Entry 9LNX (X-ray diffraction, 2.59 A resolution); this record covers chains A and B of the 6 polymer chains in the assembly.

# Chain A
Molecule: Detyrosinated tubulin alpha-1B chain
Source organism: Sus scrofa
UniProt: Q2XVP4 (TBA1B_PIG); residue numbers follow UniProt; this construct covers 1-450
Sequence (450 residues; row label = number of the first residue in the row):
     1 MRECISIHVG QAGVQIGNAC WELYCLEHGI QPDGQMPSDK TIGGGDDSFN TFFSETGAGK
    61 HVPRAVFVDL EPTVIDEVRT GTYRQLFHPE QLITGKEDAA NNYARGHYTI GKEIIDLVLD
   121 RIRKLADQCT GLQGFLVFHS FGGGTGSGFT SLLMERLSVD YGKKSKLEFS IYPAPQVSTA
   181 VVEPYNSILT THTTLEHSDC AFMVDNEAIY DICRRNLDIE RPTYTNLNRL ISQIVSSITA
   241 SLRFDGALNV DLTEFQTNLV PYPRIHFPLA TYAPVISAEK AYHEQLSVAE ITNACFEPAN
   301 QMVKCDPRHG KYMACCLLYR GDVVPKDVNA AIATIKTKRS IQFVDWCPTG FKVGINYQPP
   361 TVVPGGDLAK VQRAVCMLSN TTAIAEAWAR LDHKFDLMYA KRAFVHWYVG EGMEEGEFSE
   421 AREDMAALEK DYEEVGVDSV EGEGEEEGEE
Not modelled in the structure: 440-450
Metal / ion sites: Ca2+: Asp39, Thr41, Gly44, Asp47, Asn50, Glu55
Residues lining bound ligands: GTP (guanosine-5'-triphosphate): Gly10, Gln11, Ala12, Gln15, Ile16, Asp69, Asp98, Ala99, Ala100, Asn101, Ser140, Gly142, Gly143, Gly144, Thr145, Gly146, Ile171, Val177, Ser178, Thr179, Glu183, Asn206, Tyr224, Leu227, Asn228, Ile231
Swiss-Prot annotation at these positions:
  - motif: Met1 to Cys4 (MREC motif)
  - active site: Glu254
  - binding site (GTP): Gly10, Gln11, Ala12, Gln15, Glu71, Ala99, Ser140, Gly143, Gly144, Thr145, Gly146, Thr179, Glu183, Asn206, Tyr224, Asn228, Leu252
  - binding site (Mg(2+)): Glu71
  - modified residue: Lys40 (N6,N6,N6-trimethyllysine), Ser48 (Phosphoserine), Ser232 (Phosphoserine), Tyr282 (3'-nitrotyrosine), Arg339 (Omega-N-methylarginine), Ser439 (Phosphoserine), Glu443 (5-glutamyl polyglutamate), Glu445 (5-glutamyl polyglutamate)
  - cross-link (Glycyl lysine isopeptide (Lys-Gly)): Lys326 (interchain with G-Cter in ubiquitin), Lys370 (interchain with G-Cter in ubiquitin)

# Chain B
Molecule: Tubulin beta chain
Source organism: Sus scrofa
UniProt: A0A8D1UIR5 (A0A8D1UIR5_PIG); the author numbering skips numbers that UniProt does not, so the offset changes along the chain: 1-42 = UniProt 1-42; 45-360 = UniProt 43-358; 369-455 = UniProt 359-445
Sequence (445 residues; row label = number of the first residue in the row; note: 10 numbers in that range are skipped by the numbering (no residue carries them; nothing is unmodelled there)):
     1 MREIVHIQAG QCGNQIGAKF WEVISDEHGI DPTGSYHGDS DL
    45 QLERINVYYN EATGNKYVPR AILVDLEPGT MDSVRSGPFG QIFRPDNFVF GQSGAGNNWA
   105 KGHYTEGAEL VDSVLDVVRK ESESCDCLQG FQLTHSLGGG TGSGMGTLLI SKIREEYPDR
   165 IMNTFSVMPS PKVSDTVVEP YNATLSVHQL VENTDETYCI DNEALYDICF RTLKLTTPTY
   225 GDLNHLVSAT MSGVTTCLRF PGQLNADLRK LAVNMVPFPR LHFFMPGFAP LTSRGSQQYR
   285 ALTVPELTQQ MFDSKNMMAA CDPRHGRYLT VAAIFRGRMS MKEVDEQMLN VQNKNSSYFV
   345 EWIPNNVKTA VCDIPP
   369 RGLKMSATFI GNSTAIQELF KRISEQFTAM FRRKAFLHWY TGEGMDEMEF TEAESNMNDL
   429 VSEYQQYQDA TADEQGEFEE EEGEDEA
Not modelled in the structure: 439-455
Residues lining bound ligands:
  - 10'-methoxyvinblastine (A1EPT): Pro175, Lys176, Val177, Asp179, Tyr210, Phe214, Thr220, Thr221, Pro222, Thr223, Tyr224, Leu227
  - GDP (guanosine-5'-diphosphate): Gly10, Gln11, Cys12, Gln15, Ile16, Asn101, Ser140, Gly142, Gly143, Gly144, Thr145, Gly146, Ser147, Val171, Val177, Ser178, Glu183, Asn206, Leu209, Tyr224, Leu227, Asn228, Val231

# How chain A and chain B interact
Contacting residue pairs - 51 pairs, chain A then chain B:
  Gln11(A) - Gln247(B)
  Lys96(A) - Cys131(B)
  Glu97(A) - Arg2(B)  salt bridge
  Glu97(A) - Cys131(B)  hydrogen bond
  Asp98(A) - Lys254(B)  salt bridge
  Ala100(A) - Arg253(B)
  Ala100(A) - Lys254(B)
  Ala100(A) - Val257(B)
  Asn101(A) - Lys254(B)
  Arg105(A) - Arg253(B)
  Pro175(A) - Asn349(B)
  Ser178(A) - Lys352(B)  hydrogen bond
  Thr179(A) - Gln247(B)
  Thr179(A) - Leu248(B)
  Thr179(A) - Asn258(B)  hydrogen bond (backbone-side chain)
  Ala180(A) - Asn258(B)
  Ala180(A) - Lys352(B)
  Val181(A) - Asn258(B)  hydrogen bond (backbone-side chain)
  Val181(A) - Ile347(B)  hydrophobic
  Val181(A) - Pro348(B)
  Val181(A) - Asn349(B)
  Val181(A) - Lys352(B)
  Tyr210(A) - Asp329(B)
  Glu220(A) - Lys326(B)
  Arg221(A) - Met325(B)
  Arg221(A) - Asp329(B)  salt bridge
  Tyr224(A) - Gln247(B)
  Lys394(A) - Pro348(B)
  Lys394(A) - Asn349(B)
  Leu397(A) - Trp346(B)
  Met398(A) - Trp346(B)  hydrogen bond (backbone-backbone)
  Met398(A) - Ile347(B)  hydrophobic
  Met398(A) - Pro348(B)
  Lys401(A) - Phe262(B)
  Lys401(A) - Trp346(B)
  Lys401(A) - Ala438(B)
  Ala403(A) - Pro261(B)
  Ala403(A) - Phe262(B)  hydrophobic
  Phe404(A) - Val257(B)
  Phe404(A) - Asn258(B)
  Phe404(A) - Val260(B)
  Phe404(A) - Pro261(B)  hydrogen bond (backbone-backbone)
  Phe404(A) - Thr314(B)
  Phe404(A) - Ile347(B)  hydrophobic
  His406(A) - Val260(B)  hydrogen bond (side chain-backbone)
  His406(A) - Pro261(B)  hydrogen bond (side chain-backbone)
  His406(A) - Phe262(B)
  His406(A) - Pro263(B)
  Trp407(A) - Ala256(B)
  Trp407(A) - Val257(B)
  Trp407(A) - Val260(B)  hydrogen bond (side chain-backbone)
Interface residues without a listed pair, chain A (26 interface residues in all): Val182, Arg402
Interface residues without a listed pair, chain B (26 interface residues in all): Asp251, Glu345, Asn350

# In short
Chain A and chain B each contribute 26 residues to their interface, with 9 hydrogen bonds and 3 salt bridges.
Among the polar pairs are Glu97(A)-Arg2(B), Asp98(A)-Lys254(B) and Arg221(A)-Asp329(B). Bound to chain A: GTP.
Chain B binds 10'-methoxyvinblastine and GDP.
Chain A is Detyrosinated tubulin alpha-1B chain and chain B is Tubulin beta chain, both from Sus scrofa; the
structure, Crystal structure of T2R-TTL-YQVB9 Complex, was determined by X-ray diffraction.
